Entry 7H1U (X-ray diffraction, 1.37 A resolution); this record covers chains A and B.

Chain A:
Name: Serine protease subunit NS2B
From: Zika virus
Reference sequence: Q32ZE1 (POLG_ZIKV); residues 46-89 here correspond to UniProt positions 1414-1457 (UniProt number = residue number + 1368)
Chain sequence (46 residues; each row starts with the number of its first residue):
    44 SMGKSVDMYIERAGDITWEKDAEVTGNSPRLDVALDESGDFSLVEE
Not modelled in the structure: 44-49, 89
Construct notes: expression tag (44-45)

Chain B:
Name: Serine protease NS3
From: Zika virus
Notes: EC 3.4.21.91, 3.6.1.15, 3.6.4.13
Reference sequence: Q32ZE1 (POLG_ZIKV); residues 11-177 here correspond to UniProt positions 1509-1675 (UniProt number = residue number + 1498)
Chain sequence (168 residues; numbered 10 to 177; the number before each row is that of its first residue):
    10 MKEVKKGETTDGVYRVMTRRLLGSTQVGVGVMQEGVFHTMWHVTKGAALR
    60 SGEGRLDPYWGDVKQDLVSYCGPWKLDAAWDGLSEVQLLAVPPGERAKNI
   110 QTLPGIFKTKDGDIGAVALDYPAGTSGSPILDKCGRVIGLYGNGVVIKNG
   160 SYVSAITQGKREEETPVE
Not modelled in the structure: 10-15, 172-177
Construct notes: initiating methionine (10); conflict K107 (Arg1605 in Q32ZE1)
Curated features (UniProtKB/Swiss-Prot):
  - active site (Charge relay system): H51, D75, S135
Small-molecule neighbours: 1,2,3,4-tetrahydro-1,5-naphthyridine (A1AJR): Y130, P131, A132, S135, Y150, G151, Y161

Chain A / chain B interface:
Contacting residue pairs (98):
  D50(A) with M26(B); T27(B); R28(B); R59(B), salt bridge
  M51(A) with M26(B); V36(B), hydrophobic; V52(B); T53(B); L58(B); R59(B), hydrogen bond (backbone-backbone)
  Y52(A) with R24(B); V25(B); M26(B), hydrogen bond (backbone-backbone); R28(B), hydrogen bond; S33(B); R59(B)
  I53(A) with Y23(B), hydrophobic; R24(B); M41(B), hydrophobic; F46(B), hydrophobic; R59(B), hydrogen bond (backbone-backbone); S60(B); L65(B), hydrophobic
  E54(A) with Y23(B); R24(B), hydrogen bond (backbone-backbone)
  R55(A) with E17(B); T19(B); D20(B), hydrogen bond (side chain-backbone); V22(B); Y23(B)
  A56(A) with V22(B), hydrogen bond (backbone-backbone); V100(B), hydrophobic; A106(B)
  G57(A) with G21(B); V22(B), hydrogen bond (backbone-backbone)
  D58(A) with L98(B)
  I59(A) with G21(B); V22(B); V40(B), hydrophobic; L98(B), hydrophobic; L140(B), hydrophobic; G144(B); V146(B), hydrophobic
  T60(A) with N108(B), hydrogen bond (backbone-side chain); L140(B)
  W61(A) with E94(B); V95(B); Q96(B); Q110(B); L140(B); D141(B); K142(B)
  E62(A) with Q96(B), hydrogen bond (backbone-side chain); N108(B)
  A65(A) with Q96(B); N108(B)
  E66(A) with I109(B); Q110(B), hydrogen bond (backbone-backbone)
  V67(A) with E94(B); Q110(B)
  T68(A) with I109(B); Q110(B), hydrogen bond (backbone-backbone); T111(B), hydrogen bond (backbone-side chain); L128(B)
  G69(A) with T111(B); A127(B)
  N70(A) with L112(B); A127(B)
  S71(A) with L112(B), hydrogen bond (side chain-backbone); P113(B); G114(B)
  P72(A) with G114(B); I115(B), hydrogen bond (backbone-backbone); A127(B)
  R73(A) with I115(B)
  L74(A) with I115(B), hydrogen bond (backbone-backbone); F116(B); K117(B), hydrogen bond (backbone-backbone); I156(B), hydrophobic
  D75(A) with K117(B)
  V76(A) with F116(B), hydrophobic; K117(B), hydrogen bond (backbone-backbone); T118(B)
  L78(A) with K73(B)
  D79(A) with K73(B)
  E80(A) with K73(B)
  S81(A) with V72(B)
  G82(A) with V72(B); K73(B); N152(B), hydrogen bond (backbone-side chain)
  F84(A) with F116(B), hydrophobic; N152(B); G153(B); V154(B); A164(B), hydrophobic
  S85(A) with V154(B)
  L86(A) with V154(B), hydrophobic
  E88(A) with K157(B)
Interface residues without a listed pair, chain B (58 interface residues in all): A57, I123, V155, V162

Summary:
34 residues of chain A and 58 residues of chain B are in contact; the contacts include 19 hydrogen bonds and 1
salt bridge. Polar contacts include D50(A)-R59(B), Y52(A)-R28(B) and R55(A)-D20(B). Chain B binds
1,2,3,4-tetrahydro-1,5-naphthyridine. UniProt lists 3 active-site residues on chain B.
Chain A is Serine protease subunit NS2B and chain B is Serine protease NS3, both from Zika virus; the
structure, PanDDA analysis group deposition -- Crystal Structure of ZIKV NS2B-NS3 protease in complex with
Z212053854, was determined by X-ray diffraction.
